Entry 2BN3 (X-ray diffraction, 1.40 A resolution); this record covers chains A and B.

== Chain A ==
Protein: Insulin
From: Bos taurus
Notes: fragment: insulin a chain, residues 85-105
Reference sequence: P01317 (INS_BOVIN); residues 1-21 here correspond to UniProt positions 85-105 (UniProt number = residue number + 84)
Chain sequence (21 residues; row label = number of the first residue in the row):
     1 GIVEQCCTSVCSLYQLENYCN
Cystine bridges: C6-C11

== Chain B ==
Protein: Insulin
From: Bos taurus
Notes: fragment: insulin b chain, residues 25-54
Reference sequence: P01317 (INS_BOVIN); residues 1-30 here correspond to UniProt positions 25-54 (UniProt number = residue number + 24)
Chain sequence (30 residues; each row starts with the number of its first residue):
     1 FVNQHLCGSHLVEALYLVCGERGFFYTPKA

== How chain A and chain B interact ==
Inter-chain disulfides: C7(A)-C7(B), C20(A)-C19(B)
Pairs across the interface (43; chain A residue first):
  G1(A) with A30(B)
  I2(A) with L11(B), hydrophobic; L15(B), hydrophobic; T27(B)
  V3(A) with P28(B), hydrophobic
  C6(A) with Q4(B); H5(B); L6(B), hydrogen bond (backbone-backbone); L11(B), hydrophobic
  C7(A) with H5(B); L6(B), hydrogen bond (backbone-backbone); C7(B), disulfide
  T8(A) with H5(B)
  S9(A) with H5(B)
  V10(A) with N3(B); Q4(B); H5(B)
  C11(A) with V2(B); N3(B); Q4(B), hydrogen bond (backbone-backbone); L6(B), hydrophobic
  S12(A) with V2(B); N3(B)
  L13(A) with V2(B); V18(B), hydrophobic
  L16(A) with V2(B), hydrophobic; L11(B), hydrophobic; A14(B), hydrophobic; L15(B), hydrophobic; V18(B), hydrophobic
  E17(A) with V18(B); R22(B), salt bridge
  N18(A) with F25(B)
  Y19(A) with L15(B), hydrophobic; F24(B); F25(B), hydrogen bond (backbone-backbone)
  C20(A) with C19(B), disulfide; R22(B); G23(B)
  N21(A) with R22(B); G23(B), hydrogen bond (backbone-backbone); F24(B), hydrogen bond (side chain-backbone); F25(B)
Also at the interface, not in a pair above, chain A (18 interface residues in all): E4
Also at the interface, not in a pair above, chain B (19 interface residues in all): Y26

== In short ==
The interface between chain A and chain B involves 18 residues on one side and 19 on the other; the contacts
include 2 disulfide bonds, 6 hydrogen bonds and 1 salt bridge. Polar pairs include E17(A)-R22(B),
N21(A)-F24(B) and C6(A)-L6(B).
Here chain A is Insulin and chain B is Insulin, both from Bos taurus. Entry 2BN3 (Insulin before a high dose
x-ray burn) was determined by X-ray diffraction together with 2BN1 from the same study.
